Entry 7FIP (X-ray diffraction, 2.39 A resolution); this record covers chains A and D of the 4 polymer chains in the assembly.

Chain A (and D):
Name: Beta-1,2-mannobiose phosphorylase
From: Thermoanaerobacter sp. (strain X514)
Notes: EC 2.4.1.339; chain D of this document is another copy of the same molecule, construct and numbering; everything in this record applies to it too
UniProtKB: B0K2C3 (BMBP_THEPX); numbering as in UniProt (aligned over 1-302)
Chain sequence (313 residues; row label = number of the first residue in the row; numbers below 1 keep their minus sign (Gly-10 is residue -10)):
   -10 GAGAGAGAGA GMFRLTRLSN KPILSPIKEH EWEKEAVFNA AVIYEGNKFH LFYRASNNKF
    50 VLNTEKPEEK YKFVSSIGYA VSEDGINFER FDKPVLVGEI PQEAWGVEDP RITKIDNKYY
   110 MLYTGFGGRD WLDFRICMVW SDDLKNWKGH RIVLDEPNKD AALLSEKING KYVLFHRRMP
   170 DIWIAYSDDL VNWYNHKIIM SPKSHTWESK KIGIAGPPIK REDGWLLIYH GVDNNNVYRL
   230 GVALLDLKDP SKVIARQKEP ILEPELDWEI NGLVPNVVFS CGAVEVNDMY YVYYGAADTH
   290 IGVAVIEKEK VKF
Unresolved in the structure: -10 to -1 (chain D: -10 to 1)
Sequence notes: expression tag (-10 to 0)
Metal / ion sites: Zn2+ site 1: His19, Glu54, Asp81; Zn2+ site 2: Glu92, Cys126, His139; Zn2+ site 3: Asp149, His219; Zn2+ site 4: Asp170 (shared with 1 residue of chain B); Zn2+ site 5: His194 (shared with 1 residue of chain B); Zn2+ site 6: Glu248 (shared with His194(D) of chain D)

How chain A and chain D interact:
Residue-residue contacts (10; chain A residue first):
  Asn224(A) - Met168(D)
  Asn224(A) - Pro169(D)
  Glu248(A) - His194(D)  salt bridge
  Ile259(A) - Ile187(D)  hydrophobic
  Asn260(A) - Lys186(D)
  Asn260(A) - Ile187(D)  hydrogen bond (side chain-backbone)
  Pro264(A) - Trp172(D)  hydrophobic
  Pro264(A) - Ile187(D)  hydrophobic
  Asn265(A) - Asp170(D)  hydrogen bond
  Asn265(A) - Ile187(D)
Interface residues without a listed pair, chain A (7 interface residues in all): Lys247
Interface residues without a listed pair, chain D (9 interface residues in all): Ser190, Lys199

Overview:
7 residues of chain A face 9 of chain D across their interface; the contacts include 2 hydrogen bonds and 1
salt bridge. Polar pairs include Glu248(A)-His194(D), Asn260(A)-Ile187(D) and Asn265(A)-Asp170(D). The Zn2+
site 1 is built by His19(A), Glu54(A) and Asp81(A).
Chain A and chain D are both Beta-1,2-mannobiose phosphorylase (Thermoanaerobacter sp. (strain X514)); the
structure, The native structure of beta-1,2-mannobiose phosphorylase from Thermoanaerobacter sp, was
determined by X-ray diffraction (same publication as 7FIQ, 7FIR and 7FIS).
